PDB entry 7XQZ | X-ray diffraction, 2.00 A resolution | chain A

# Chain A
Protein: SQHop_cyclase_C domain-containing protein
From: Streptomyces showdoensis
UniProtKB: A0A2P2GK84 (A0A2P2GK84_9ACTN); residue numbers follow UniProt; this construct covers 16-523
Chain sequence (514 residues; each row starts with the number of its first residue):
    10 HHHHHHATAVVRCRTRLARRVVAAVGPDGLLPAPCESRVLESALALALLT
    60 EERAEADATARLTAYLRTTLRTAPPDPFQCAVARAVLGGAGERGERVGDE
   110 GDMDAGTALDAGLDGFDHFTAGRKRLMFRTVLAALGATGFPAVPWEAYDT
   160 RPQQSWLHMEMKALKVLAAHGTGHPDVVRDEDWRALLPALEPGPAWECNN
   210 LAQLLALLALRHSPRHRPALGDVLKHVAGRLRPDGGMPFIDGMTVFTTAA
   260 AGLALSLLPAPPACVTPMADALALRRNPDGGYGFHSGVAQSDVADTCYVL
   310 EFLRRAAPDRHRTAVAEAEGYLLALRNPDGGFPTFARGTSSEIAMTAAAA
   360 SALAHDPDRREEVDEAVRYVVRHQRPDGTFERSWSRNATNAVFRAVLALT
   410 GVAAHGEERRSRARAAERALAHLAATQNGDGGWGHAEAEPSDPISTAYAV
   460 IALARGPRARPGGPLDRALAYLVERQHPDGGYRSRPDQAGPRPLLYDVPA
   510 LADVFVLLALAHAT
Disordered / not traced: 10-15, 98-112
Construct notes: expression tag (10-15); engineered mutation Ala303 (Asp in A0A2P2GK84)
Ion coordination: Mg2+ site 1: Glu169 (together with FPF)
Residues lining bound ligands: FPF ((2Z,6E)-2-fluoro-3,7,11-trimethyldodeca-2,6,10-trien-1-yl trihydrogen diphosphate): Arg132, Lys133, Gln163, Trp165, Glu169, Asn208, Phe248, Ile249, Met252, Phe255, Phe293, Asp301, Ala303, Asp304, Thr343, Phe344, Trp393, Gln497, Ala498, Gly499, Pro500, Arg501, Tyr505
Swiss-Prot annotation at these positions:
  - binding site ((2E,6E)-farnesyl diphosphate): Arg132, Lys133, Gln163, Trp165, Arg501
  - binding site (Mg(2+)): Glu169
  - mutagenesis: Arg132 (R132A: Very high decrease in catalytic activity), Lys133 (K133A: Very high decrease in catalytic activity), Gln163 (Q163A: Reduced activity to 60%), Trp165 (W165A: Reduced activity to 64%), Glu169 (E169A/D: Loss of catalytic activity), Arg403 (R403A: Decreased activity by 2-fold), Arg501 (R501A: Very high decrease in catalytic activity), Tyr505 (Y505F: High decrease in catalytic activity)
Reported in the primary citation:
  - mutagenesis - R132A/K133A, Q163A, Q163A/W165A, W165A, R403A, R501A, Y505F: decreased catalytic activity
  - catalytic residues: Arg403
  - mutagenesis - E169A: abolished catalytic activity
  - catalytic residues: Tyr307 (proposed by the authors, not directly observed)

# Summary
Ligands of chain A: compound FPF. Curated annotation (UniProt) lists 5 (2E,6E)-farnesyl diphosphate-binding
residues, Mg2+-binding residue Glu169 and 8 mutagenesis sites. The paper reports catalytic residues Arg403 and
Tyr307; R132A/K133A, Q163A and Q163A/W165A, among others, reduce catalytic activity; 8 substitutions were
tested in all.
Chain A is SQHop_cyclase_C domain-containing protein (Streptomyces showdoensis); the structure, Drimenyl
diphosphate synthase D303A from Streptomyces showdoensis in complex with 2-fluorofarnesyl diphosphate (2F-FPP)
and Mg2+, was determined by X-ray diffraction (same publication as 7XQ4, 7XR7, 7XRA and 7XRU).
